PDB entry 8R5G | electron microscopy, 4.28 A resolution (low resolution: residue-level contacts below are approximate; hydrogen-bond / salt-bridge calls are withheld) | chains G and W of the 12 polymer chains in the assembly

Chain G:
Name: Baseplate hub assembly protein
Source organism: Staphylococcus phage 812
UniProtKB: A1YTN9 (A1YTN9_9CAUD); residues 1-278 here = UniProt positions 1-278
Chain sequence (278 residues; row label = number of the first residue in the row):
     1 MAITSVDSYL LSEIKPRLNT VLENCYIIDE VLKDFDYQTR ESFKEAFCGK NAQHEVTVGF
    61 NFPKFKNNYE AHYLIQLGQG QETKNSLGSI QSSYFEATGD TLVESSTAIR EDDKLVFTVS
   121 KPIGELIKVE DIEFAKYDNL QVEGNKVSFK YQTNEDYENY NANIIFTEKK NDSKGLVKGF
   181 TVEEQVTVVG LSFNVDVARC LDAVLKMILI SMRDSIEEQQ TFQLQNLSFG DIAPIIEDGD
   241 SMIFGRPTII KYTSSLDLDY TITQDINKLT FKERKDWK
Not modelled in the structure: 1, 277-278

Chain W:
Name: Putative non-cytoplasmic protein
Source organism: Staphylococcus phage 812
UniProtKB: A0A0U1WZ69 (A0A0U1WZ69_9CAUD); residues 1-87 here = UniProt positions 1-87
Chain sequence (87 residues; row label = number of the first residue in the row):
     1 MSIEKKEEVI AHNEVVFRSL TQGLYVKEVD IYSDVVSYTK DVDEALAMPN TINFKNSRKY
    61 KKLIMNLDLE PLNKIQKVIY ETHLEGL
Not modelled in the structure: 1, 59-62

Chain G / chain W interface:
Pairs across the interface (22; chain G residue first):
  E104(G) - Y80(W)
  S105(G) - A11(W)
  S105(G) - H12(W)
  S106(G) - I10(W)
  S106(G) - A11(W)
  T107(G) - I10(W)
  T107(G) - A11(W)
  T107(G) - H12(W)
  T107(G) - N13(W)
  T118(G) - V9(W)
  V119(G) - E7(W)
  S120(G) - E7(W)
  S120(G) - Y80(W)
  N145(G) - E7(W)
  D156(G) - T51(W)
  D156(G) - I52(W)
  D156(G) - N53(W)
  Y157(G) - N53(W)
  N159(G) - N50(W)
  N161(G) - A11(W)
  N161(G) - H12(W)
  N161(G) - N13(W)
Interface residues without a listed pair, chain G (13 interface residues in all): I109
Interface residues without a listed pair, chain W (12 interface residues in all): E8

Overview:
13 residues of chain G and 12 residues of chain W are in contact.
Here chain G is Baseplate hub assembly protein and chain W is Putative non-cytoplasmic protein, both from
Staphylococcus phage 812. Entry 8R5G (Neck-tail junction of phage 812 virion (C6)) was determined by electron
microscopy (same publication as 8Q01, 8Q1I, 8Q7D, 8QEK, 8QEM, 8QJE, 8QKH and 8R69).
